PDB entry 2J9N | X-ray diffraction, 1.50 A resolution | chains A and B of the 3 polymer chains in the assembly

[Chain A]
Protein: Cationic trypsin
From: Bos taurus
Notes: EC 3.4.21.4
UniProtKB: P00760 (TRY1_BOVIN); residues 16-238 here correspond to UniProt positions 21-243 (UniProt number = residue number + 5)
Chain sequence (223 residues; each row starts with the number of its first residue):
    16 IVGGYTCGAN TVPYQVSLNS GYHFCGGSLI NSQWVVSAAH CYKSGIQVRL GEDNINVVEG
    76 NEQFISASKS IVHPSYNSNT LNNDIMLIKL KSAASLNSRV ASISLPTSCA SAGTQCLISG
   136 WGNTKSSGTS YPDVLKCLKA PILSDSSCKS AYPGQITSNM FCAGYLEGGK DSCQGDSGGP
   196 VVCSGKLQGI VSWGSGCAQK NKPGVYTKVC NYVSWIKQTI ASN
Disulfides: Cys-22/Cys-152, Cys-40/Cys-56, Cys-124/Cys-225, Cys-131/Cys-198, Cys-163/Cys-177, Cys-188/Cys-212
Ion coordination: Ca2+: Glu-67, Asn-69, Val-72, Glu-77
Residues lining bound ligands:
  - benzamidine (BEN): Asp-186, Ser-187, Cys-188, Gln-189, Ser-192, Val-206, Ser-207, Trp-208, Gly-209, Gly-211, Cys-212, Gly-219, Tyr-221
  - phenol (IPH): Ser-145, Tyr-146, Pro-147, Asp-148

[Chain B]
Protein: Unknown peptide
Chain sequence (15 residues; numbered 2 to 16; the number before each row is that of its first residue; X marks 15 residues of unknown identity (built as UNK)):
     2 XXXXXXXXXX XXXXX

[How chain A and chain B interact]
Chain A residues in contact with chain B, 7 residues: His-55, Tyr-91, Asn-92, Ser-93, Asn-94, Leu-96, Trp-208

[Overview]
No residue of chain A is in contact with chain B. Chain A binds benzamidine and phenol. The Ca2+ site is built
by Glu-67(A), Asn-69(A), Val-72(A) and Glu-77(A).
Here chain A is Cationic trypsin (Bos taurus) and chain B is Unknown peptide. Entry 2J9N (Robotically
harvested Trypsin complexed with Benzamidine containing polypeptide mediated crystal contacts) was determined
by X-ray diffraction.
